Entry 1BIZ (X-ray diffraction, 1.95 A resolution); this record covers chains A and B.

[Chain A (and B)]
Molecule: HIV-1 integrase
From: Human immunodeficiency virus 1
Notes: fragment: core domain, residues 54 - 212; chain B of this document is another copy of the same molecule, construct and numbering; everything in this record applies to it too
UniProtKB: Q76353 (Q76353_9HIV1); residues 47-212 here correspond to UniProt positions 762-927 (UniProt number = residue number + 715)
Sequence (166 residues; each row starts with the number of its first residue):
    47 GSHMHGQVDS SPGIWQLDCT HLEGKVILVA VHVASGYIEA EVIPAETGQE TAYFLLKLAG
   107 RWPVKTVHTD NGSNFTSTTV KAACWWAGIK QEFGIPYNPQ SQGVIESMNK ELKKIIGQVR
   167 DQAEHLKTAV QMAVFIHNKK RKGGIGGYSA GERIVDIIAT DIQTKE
Disordered / not traced: 47-53, 141-148, 209-212 (chain B: 47-57, 141-152)
Sequence notes: conflict Ser48 (Glu763 in Q76353), His49 (Ala764 in Q76353); engineered mutation Ser56 (Cys771 in Q76353), Lys185 (Phe900 in Q76353)
From the paper describing this entry:
  - binding site for cacodylate ion: Cys65, Cys130
  - contacts within the chain: Asp64-Asp116 (hydrogen bond)
  - mutagenesis - C56S: unchanged catalytic activity on disintegration

[How chain A and chain B interact]
Contacting residue pairs (47):
  Tyr83(A) - Arg107(B)  hydrogen bond
  Glu85(A) - Arg107(B)  salt bridge
  Glu87(A) - Tyr99(B)  hydrogen bond
  Glu87(A) - Lys103(B)  salt bridge
  Tyr99(A) - Glu87(B)
  Tyr99(A) - Lys173(B)
  Tyr99(A) - Gln177(B)  hydrogen bond
  Leu102(A) - Thr174(B)
  Leu102(A) - Met178(B)  hydrophobic
  Lys103(A) - Glu87(B)
  Lys103(A) - Gln177(B)
  Ala105(A) - Phe181(B)
  Ala105(A) - Lys185(B)
  Gly106(A) - Phe181(B)
  Gly106(A) - Asn184(B)  hydrogen bond (backbone-side chain)
  Arg107(A) - Tyr83(B)
  Arg107(A) - Glu85(B)  salt bridge
  Arg107(A) - Arg107(B)
  Trp108(A) - Trp108(B)  hydrophobic
  Trp132(A) - Met178(B)
  Trp132(A) - Phe181(B)  hydrophobic
  Trp132(A) - Ile182(B)  hydrophobic
  Ala133(A) - Phe181(B)
  Gln168(A) - Trp132(B)  hydrogen bond
  His171(A) - Gln95(B)
  Lys173(A) - Glu96(B)  salt bridge
  Lys173(A) - Tyr99(B)
  Thr174(A) - Leu102(B)
  Gln177(A) - Tyr99(B)  hydrogen bond
  Gln177(A) - Lys103(B)
  Met178(A) - Trp132(B)
  Phe181(A) - Ala105(B)
  Phe181(A) - Gly106(B)
  Phe181(A) - Trp132(B)  hydrophobic
  Phe181(A) - Ala133(B)
  Asn184(A) - Gly106(B)  hydrogen bond (side chain-backbone)
  Lys185(A) - Ala105(B)  hydrogen bond (side chain-backbone)
  Lys185(A) - Trp108(B)  hydrogen bond (side chain-backbone)
  Lys185(A) - Pro109(B)
  Tyr194(A) - Glu212(B)  hydrogen bond
  Glu198(A) - Ile208(B)
  Val201(A) - Val201(B)
  Val201(A) - Ile204(B)  hydrophobic
  Val201(A) - Ala205(B)
  Ile204(A) - Val201(B)  hydrophobic
  Ala205(A) - Val201(B)
  Ala205(A) - Ala205(B)  hydrophobic
Other interface residues (no listed pair), chain A (29 interface residues in all): Val88, Glu96, Ile182
Other interface residues (no listed pair), chain B (29 interface residues in all): Val88

[Overview]
The chain A/chain B interface involves 29 residues from each chain; the contacts include 10 hydrogen bonds and
4 salt bridges. Polar contacts include Glu85(A)-Arg107(B), Glu87(A)-Lys103(B) and Lys173(A)-Glu96(B). The
paper reports a binding site for cacodylate ion at Cys65(A) and Cys130(A); C56S of chain A leaves catalytic
activity on disintegration unchanged.
Both chains are HIV-1 integrase (Human immunodeficiency virus 1). Entry 1BIZ (HIV-1 integrase core domain) was
determined by X-ray diffraction together with 1BIS and 1BIU from the same study.
